PDB entry 8BA9 | electron microscopy, 3.70 A resolution | chains B and C of the 21 polymer chains in the assembly

== Chain B (and C) ==
Molecule: 60 kDa chaperonin
From: Escherichia coli K-12
Notes: chain C of this document is another copy of the same molecule, construct and numbering; everything in this record applies to it too
UniProtKB: P0A6F5 (CH60_ECOLI); numbering as in UniProt (aligned over 2-525)
Chain sequence (524 residues; numbered 2 to 525; the number before each row is that of its first residue):
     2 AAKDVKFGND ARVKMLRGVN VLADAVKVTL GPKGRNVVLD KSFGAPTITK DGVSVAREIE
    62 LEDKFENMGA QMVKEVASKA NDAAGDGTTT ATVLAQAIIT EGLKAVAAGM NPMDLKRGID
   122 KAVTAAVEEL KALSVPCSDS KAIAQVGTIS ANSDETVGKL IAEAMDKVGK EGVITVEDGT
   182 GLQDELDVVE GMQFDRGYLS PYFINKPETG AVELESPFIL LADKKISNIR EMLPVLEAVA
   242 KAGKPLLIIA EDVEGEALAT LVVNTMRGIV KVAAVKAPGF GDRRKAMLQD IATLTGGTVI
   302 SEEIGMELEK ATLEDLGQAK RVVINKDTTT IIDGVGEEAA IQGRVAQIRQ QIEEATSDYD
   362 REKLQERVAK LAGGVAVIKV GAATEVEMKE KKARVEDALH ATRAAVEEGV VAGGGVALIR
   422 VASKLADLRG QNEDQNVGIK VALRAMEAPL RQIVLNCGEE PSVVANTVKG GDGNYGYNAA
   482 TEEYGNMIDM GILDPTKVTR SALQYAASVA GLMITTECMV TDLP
Bound ions: Mg2+: Asp87 (together with ADP)
Residues lining bound ligands: ADP / aluminium fluoride: Thr30, Leu31, Gly32, Pro33, Lys51, Asp52, Gly53, Asp87, Gly88, Thr89, Thr90, Thr91, Ile150, Gly414, Gly415, Gly416, Ile454, Tyr478, Asn479, Ala480, Ala481, Ile493, Asp495

== How chain B and chain C interact ==
Contacting residue pairs - 40 pairs, chain B then chain C:
  Val29(B) - Glu518(C)
  Lys34(B) - Asn112(C)
  Gly35(B) - Met114(C)
  Arg36(B) - Arg13(C)
  Arg36(B) - Pro113(C)
  Arg36(B) - Thr516(C)
  Arg36(B) - Glu518(C)
  Asn37(B) - Thr516(C)  hydrogen bond
  Asn37(B) - Thr517(C)
  Asn37(B) - Glu518(C)  hydrogen bond (backbone-backbone)
  Asn37(B) - Cys519(C)
  Val38(B) - Cys519(C)
  Val39(B) - Thr517(C)
  Val39(B) - Cys519(C)  hydrogen bond (backbone-backbone)
  Val39(B) - Met520(C)
  Val39(B) - Val521(C)  hydrogen bond (backbone-backbone)
  Asp41(B) - Met69(C)
  Asp41(B) - Val521(C)
  Asp41(B) - Thr522(C)  hydrogen bond
  Asp41(B) - Asp523(C)
  Ala46(B) - Gln72(C)
  Ile49(B) - Met73(C)  hydrophobic
  Glu59(B) - Lys4(C)
  Ile60(B) - Val6(C)  hydrophobic
  Ile60(B) - Val521(C)  hydrophobic
  Glu61(B) - Ala2(C)  hydrogen bond (side chain-backbone)
  Glu61(B) - Ala3(C)
  Glu61(B) - Lys4(C)  hydrogen bond (backbone-backbone)
  Leu62(B) - Ala3(C)
  Glu63(B) - Ala3(C)
  Glu63(B) - Leu524(C)
  Tyr203(B) - Lys286(C)  hydrogen bond
  Pro208(B) - Gln348(C)  hydrogen bond (backbone-side chain)
  Glu209(B) - Gln348(C)
  Val264(B) - Ile305(C)
  Ala384(B) - Ser509(C)
  Thr385(B) - Tyr506(C)
  Thr385(B) - Ser509(C)  hydrogen bond
  Glu388(B) - Ser509(C)  hydrogen bond
  Glu388(B) - Leu513(C)
Also at the interface, not in a pair above, chain B (34 interface residues in all): Val22, Asp25, Ala26, Pro33, Leu40, Pro47, Leu183, Pro202, Ala260, Val263, Val387, Glu391
Also at the interface, not in a pair above, chain C (36 interface residues in all): Phe8, Glu76, Lys80, Val107, Glu303, Glu304, Gly306, Asp435, Gln505, Val510

== Overview ==
Chain B and chain C form an interface of 34 and 36 residues respectively, with 11 hydrogen bonds. Polar
contacts include Asn37(B)-Thr516(C), Asp41(B)-Thr522(C) and Glu61(B)-Ala2(C). Chain B binds ADP / aluminium
fluoride.
Both chains are 60 kDa chaperonin (Escherichia coli K-12). Entry 8BA9 (CryoEM structure of
GroEL-GroES-ADP.AlF3-Rubisco) was determined by electron microscopy, deposited together with 8BA8 and 8BA7.
